Entry 7P3D (X-ray diffraction, 1.67 A resolution); this record covers chains A and B of the 3 polymer chains in the assembly.

Chain A:
Protein: MHC class I antigen
Source organism: Homo sapiens
Reference sequence: A0A5B8RNS7 (A0A5B8RNS7_HUMAN); residues 1-276 here correspond to UniProt positions 25-300 (UniProt number = residue number + 24)
Amino-acid sequence (276 residues; row label = number of the first residue in the row):
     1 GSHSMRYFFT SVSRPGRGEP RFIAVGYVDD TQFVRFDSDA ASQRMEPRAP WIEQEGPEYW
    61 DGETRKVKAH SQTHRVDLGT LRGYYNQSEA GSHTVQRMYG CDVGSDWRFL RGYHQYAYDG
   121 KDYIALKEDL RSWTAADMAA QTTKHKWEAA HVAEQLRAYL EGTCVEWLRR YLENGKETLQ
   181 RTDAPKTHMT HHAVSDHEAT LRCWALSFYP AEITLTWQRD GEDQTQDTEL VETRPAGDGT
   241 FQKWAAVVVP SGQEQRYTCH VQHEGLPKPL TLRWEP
Disulfide bonds: C101-C164, C203-C259

Chain B:
Protein: Beta-2-microglobulin
Source organism: Homo sapiens
Reference sequence: P61769 (B2MG_HUMAN); residues 1-99 here correspond to UniProt positions 21-119 (UniProt number = residue number + 20)
Amino-acid sequence (100 residues; numbered 0 to 99; the number before each row is that of its first residue; numbering starts at 0):
     0 MIQRTPKIQV YSRHPAENGK SNFLNCYVSG FHPSDIEVDL LKNGERIEKV EHSDLSFSKD
    60 WSFYLLYYTE FTPTEKDEYA CRVNHVTLSQ PKIVKWDRDM
Differences from the reference sequence: initiating methionine (0)
Disulfide bonds: C25-C80
Metal / ion sites: Ca2+: N83, H84, L87

How chain A and chain B interact:
Contacting residue pairs (57; chain A residue first):
  F8(A) with S55(B); F56(B), hydrophobic
  F9(A) with F56(B)
  T10(A) with L54(B); F56(B); F62(B)
  V12(A) with S33(B)
  R14(A) with D34(B), salt bridge
  I23(A) with L54(B)
  V25(A) with D53(B); L54(B); S55(B)
  Y27(A) with S55(B); Y63(B), hydrogen bond
  Q32(A) with D53(B)
  R35(A) with D53(B), salt bridge
  R48(A) with D53(B), salt bridge
  S92(A) with M0(B)
  Q96(A) with H31(B), hydrogen bond; F56(B); W60(B), hydrogen bond (side chain-backbone); F62(B)
  R97(A) with F56(B)
  Q115(A) with W60(B)
  Y116(A) with W60(B)
  A117(A) with W60(B), hydrophobic
  D119(A) with M0(B); I1(B), hydrogen bond (backbone-backbone); H31(B)
  G120(A) with I1(B); H31(B)
  K121(A) with I1(B)
  D122(A) with W60(B), hydrogen bond
  H192(A) with D98(B), salt bridge
  R202(A) with D98(B), hydrogen bond (side chain-backbone); M99(B), hydrogen bond
  W204(A) with D98(B); M99(B)
  V231(A) with Q8(B)
  E232(A) with Q8(B), hydrogen bond (backbone-side chain)
  T233(A) with Y26(B)
  R234(A) with Q8(B), hydrogen bond; Y10(B); M99(B), hydrogen bond (side chain-backbone)
  P235(A) with Y10(B), hydrogen bond (backbone-side chain); N24(B); Y26(B); L65(B), hydrophobic
  A236(A) with R12(B), hydrogen bond (backbone-side chain); N24(B), hydrogen bond (backbone-side chain)
  G237(A) with R12(B), hydrogen bond (backbone-side chain); L65(B)
  D238(A) with R12(B)
  Q242(A) with Y10(B); S11(B); R12(B), hydrogen bond (side chain-backbone)
  W244(A) with M99(B), hydrogen bond (side chain-backbone)
Other interface residues (no listed pair), chain A (37 interface residues in all): T94, M98, E229
Other interface residues (no listed pair), chain B (24 interface residues in all): R3, K6, D59

Overview:
Chain A and chain B form an interface of 37 and 24 residues respectively; the contacts include 16 hydrogen
bonds and 4 salt bridges. Among the polar pairs are R14(A)-D34(B), R35(A)-D53(B) and R48(A)-D53(B). The Ca2+
site is built by N83(B), H84(B) and L87(B).
Here chain A is MHC class I antigen and chain B is Beta-2-microglobulin, both from Homo sapiens. Entry 7P3D
(MHC I A02 Allele presenting YLQPRTFLL) was determined by X-ray diffraction together with 7PBE and 7P3E from
the same study.
